Entry 2VLR (X-ray diffraction, 2.30 A resolution); this record covers chains A and D of the 5 polymer chains in the assembly.

Chain A:
Protein: HLA class I histocompatibility antigen, a-2 alpha chain
Organism: Homo sapiens
Notes: fragment: hla-a2, residues 25-300
UniProt: P01892 (1A02_HUMAN); residues 1-276 here correspond to UniProt positions 25-300 (UniProt number = residue number + 24)
Amino-acid sequence (276 residues; numbered 1 to 276; the number before each row is that of its first residue):
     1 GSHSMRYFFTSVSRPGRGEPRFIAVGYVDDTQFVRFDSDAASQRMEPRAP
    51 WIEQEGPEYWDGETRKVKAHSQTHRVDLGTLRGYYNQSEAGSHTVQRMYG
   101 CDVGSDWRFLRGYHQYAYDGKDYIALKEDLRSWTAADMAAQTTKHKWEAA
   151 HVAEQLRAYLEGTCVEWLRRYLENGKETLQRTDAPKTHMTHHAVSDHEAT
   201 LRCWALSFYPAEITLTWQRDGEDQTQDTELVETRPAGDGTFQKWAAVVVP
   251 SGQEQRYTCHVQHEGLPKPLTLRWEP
Disulfides: Cys-101/Cys-164, Cys-203/Cys-259

Chain D:
Protein: JM22 TCR alpha chain
Organism: Homo sapiens
Amino-acid sequence (201 residues; each row starts with the number of its first residue):
     2 MQLLEQSPQFLSIQEGENLTVYCNSSSVFSSLQWYRQEPGEGPVLLVTVV
    52 TGGEVKKLKRLTFQFGDARKDSSLHITAAQPGDTGLYLCAGAGSQGNLIF
   102 GKGTKLSVKPNIQNPDPAVYQLRDSKSSDKSVCLFTDFDSQTNVSQSKDS
   152 DVYITDKTVLDMRSMDFKSNSAVAWSNKSDFACANAFNNSIIPEDTFFPS
   202 K
Disordered / not traced: 2, 202
Disulfides: Cys-24/Cys-90, Cys-134/Cys-184

How chain A and chain D interact:
Contacting residue pairs - 6 pairs, chain A then chain D:
  His-151(A) with Val-51(D)
  Glu-154(A) with Ser-31(D); Val-51(D)
  Gln-155(A) with Ser-31(D); Ala-93(D); Gly-94(D), hydrogen bond (side chain-backbone)
Also at the interface, not in a pair above, chain A (5 interface residues in all): Arg-65, Lys-66
Also at the interface, not in a pair above, chain D (6 interface residues in all): Ser-95, Gln-96

Overview:
Chain A and chain D form an interface of 5 and 6 residues respectively; the contacts include 1 hydrogen bond.
The hydrogen-bonded pair is Gln-155(A)/Gly-94(D).
Chain A is HLA class I histocompatibility antigen, a-2 alpha chain and chain D is JM22 TCR alpha chain, both
from Homo sapiens; the structure, The Structural Dynamics and Energetics of an Immunodominant T-cell Receptor
are Programmed by its Vbeta Domain, was determined by X-ray diffraction together with 2VLJ, 2VLK, 2VLL and
2VLM from the same study.
